PDB entry 7AYZ | X-ray diffraction, 2.60 A resolution | chains BBB and CCC of the 3 polymer chains in the assembly

Chain BBB (and CCC):
Molecule: N-glycosylase/DNA lyase
From: Mus musculus
Notes: EC 3.2.2.-, 4.2.99.18; chain CCC of this document is another copy of the same molecule, construct and numbering; everything in this record applies to it too
Reference sequence: O08760 (OGG1_MOUSE); residue numbers follow UniProt; this construct covers 9-325
Chain sequence (318 residues; numbered 8 to 325; the number before each row is that of its first residue):
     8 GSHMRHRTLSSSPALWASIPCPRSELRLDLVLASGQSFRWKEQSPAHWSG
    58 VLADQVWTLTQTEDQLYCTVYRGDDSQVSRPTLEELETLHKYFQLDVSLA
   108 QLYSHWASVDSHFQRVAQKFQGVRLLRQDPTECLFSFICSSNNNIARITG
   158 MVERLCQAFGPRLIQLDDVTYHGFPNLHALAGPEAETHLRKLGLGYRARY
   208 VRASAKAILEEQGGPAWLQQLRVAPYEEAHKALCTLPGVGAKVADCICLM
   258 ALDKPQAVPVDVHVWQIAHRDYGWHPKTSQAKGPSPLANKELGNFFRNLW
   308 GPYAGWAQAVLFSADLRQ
Not modelled in the structure: 8-9, 287-291, 325 (chain CCC: 288-290, 324-325)
Construct notes: expression tag (8); conflict H10 (Ser in O08760)
Bound ions: Ni2+: H276, H282 (shared with 2 residues of chain AAA; H276(CCC), H282(CCC) of chain CCC)
Small-molecule neighbours: th10785 (SEQ; N-cyclohexyl-2-cyclopropyl-quinazolin-4-amine): S41, G42, Q43, F45, L132, F144, S147, N150, I152, I155, K249, L256, M257, P266, D268, V271, G312, Q315, A316, F319

Chain BBB / chain CCC interface:
Residue-residue contacts - 12 pairs, chain BBB then chain CCC:
  S118(BBB) with H270(CCC), hydrogen bond
  R122(BBB) with D322(CCC), salt bridge
  H276(BBB) with H276(CCC), hydrogen bond
  R277(BBB) with Q273(CCC), hydrogen bond (backbone-side chain); R277(CCC)
  D278(BBB) with Q273(CCC), hydrogen bond (backbone-side chain)
  Y279(BBB) with Q273(CCC)
  G280(BBB) with Q273(CCC); H276(CCC)
  H282(BBB) with H276(CCC), hydrogen bond; H282(CCC), hydrogen bond
  K284(BBB) with Q287(CCC)
Interface residues without a listed pair, chain BBB (10 interface residues in all): P283

In short:
The interface between chain BBB and chain CCC involves 10 residues on one side and 7 on the other, with 6
hydrogen bonds and 1 salt bridge. Polar contacts include R122(BBB)-D322(CCC), S118(BBB)-H270(CCC) and
H276(BBB)-H276(CCC). Ligands of chain BBB: th10785. H276(BBB) and H282(BBB) coordinate Ni2+.
Both chains are N-glycosylase/DNA lyase (Mus musculus). Entry 7AYZ (Structure of the mouse 8-oxoguanine DNA
Glycosylase mOGG1 in complex with activator TH10785) was determined by X-ray diffraction, deposited together
with 7AYY and 7AZ0.
